7ZSB - chains N and R of the 38 polymer chains in the assembly; structure by electron microscopy, 6.60 A resolution (low resolution: residue-level contacts below are approximate; hydrogen-bond / salt-bridge calls are withheld).

== Chain N ==
Molecule: Non-template DNA
Sequence (219 nucleotides; row label = number of the first residue in the row; numbers below 1 keep their minus sign (DA-73 is residue -73)):
   -73 AGCACGCTGTGTATATAATAGCTATGGAACGTTCGATTCACCTCCGATGT
   -23 GTGTTGTACATACATAAAAATATCATAGCTCTTCTGCGCTGTGTTCCGCT
    27 CAATTGGTCGTAGACAGCTCTAGCACCGCTTAAACGCACGTACGCGCTGT
    77 CCCCCGCGTTTTAACCGCCAAGGGGATTACTCCCTAGTCTCCAGGCACGT
   127 GTCAGATATATACATCGAT

== Chain R ==
Protein: Transcription initiation factor IIF subunit beta
Organism: Saccharomyces cerevisiae
UniProt: P41896 (T2FB_YEAST); residues 1-400 here = UniProt positions 1-400
Amino-acid sequence (400 residues; row label = number of the first residue in the row):
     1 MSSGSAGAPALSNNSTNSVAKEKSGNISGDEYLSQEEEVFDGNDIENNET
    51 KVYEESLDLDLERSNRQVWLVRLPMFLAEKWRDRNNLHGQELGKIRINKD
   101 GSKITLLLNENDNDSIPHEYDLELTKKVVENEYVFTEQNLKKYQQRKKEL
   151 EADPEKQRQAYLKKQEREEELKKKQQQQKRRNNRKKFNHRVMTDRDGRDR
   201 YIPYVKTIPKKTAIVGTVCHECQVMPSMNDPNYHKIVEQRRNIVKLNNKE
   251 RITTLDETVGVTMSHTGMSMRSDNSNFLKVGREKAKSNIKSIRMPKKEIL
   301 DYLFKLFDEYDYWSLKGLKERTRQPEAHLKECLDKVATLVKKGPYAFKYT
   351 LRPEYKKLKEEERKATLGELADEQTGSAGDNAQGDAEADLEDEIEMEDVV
Not modelled in the structure: 1-37, 145-197, 359-400

== How chain N and chain R interact ==
Residue-residue contacts (19; chain N residue first):
  DG-53(N) with Lys290(R); Ser291(R); Ile292(R); Arg293(R)
  DC-52(N) with Asn288(R); Ile289(R); Lys290(R); Ser291(R); Pro325(R)
  DT-51(N) with Asn288(R)
  DA-45(N) with Lys341(R); Phe347(R)
  DC-44(N) with Lys341(R); Lys342(R); Phe347(R)
  DG-43(N) with Lys341(R); Lys342(R); Gly343(R); Ala346(R)
Also at the interface, not in a pair above, chain R (13 interface residues in all): Glu326

== In short ==
6 residues of chain N face 13 of chain R across their interface.
Chain N is Non-template DNA and chain R is Transcription initiation factor IIF subunit beta (Saccharomyces
cerevisiae); the structure, Yeast RNA polymerase II transcription pre-initiation complex with the +1
nucleosome and NTP, complex C, was determined by electron microscopy, deposited together with 7ZS9 and 7ZSA.
